PDB entry 4L5L | X-ray diffraction, 2.20 A resolution | chains A and B

[Chain A (and B)]
Protein: Putative glutathione transferase
Organism: Clonorchis sinensis
Notes: chain B of this document is another copy of the same molecule, construct and numbering; everything in this record applies to it too
UniProtKB: Q25595 (Q25595_CLOSI); numbering as in UniProt (aligned over 1-218)
Chain sequence (218 residues; numbered 1 to 218; the number before each row is that of its first residue):
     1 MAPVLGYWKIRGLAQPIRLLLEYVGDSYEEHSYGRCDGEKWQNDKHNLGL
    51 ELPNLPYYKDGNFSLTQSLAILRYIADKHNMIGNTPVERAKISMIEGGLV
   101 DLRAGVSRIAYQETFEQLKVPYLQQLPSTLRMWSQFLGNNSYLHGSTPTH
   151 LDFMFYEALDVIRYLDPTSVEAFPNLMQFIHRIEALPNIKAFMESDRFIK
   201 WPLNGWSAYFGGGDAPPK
Unresolved in the structure: 218
Bound ions: Zn2+: D26, H79
Ligand contacts: glutathione (GSH): Y7, W8, L13, W41, K45, N54, L55, P56, Q67, S68

[How chain A and chain B interact]
Residue-residue contacts (52):
  E51(A) with K91(B), salt bridge; F136(B)
  L52(A) with I95(B), hydrophobic; M132(B), hydrophobic; W133(B), hydrophobic
  P53(A) with M132(B)
  F63(A) with V87(B), hydrophobic
  S64(A) with K91(B), hydrogen bond (backbone-side chain)
  L65(A) with A90(B); K91(B); M94(B), hydrophobic
  T66(A) with M94(B), hydrogen bond (backbone-side chain)
  Q67(A) with M94(B); G97(B); G98(B), hydrogen bond (side chain-backbone); D101(B)
  A70(A) with A90(B); S93(B); M94(B)
  R73(A) with R73(B); S93(B)
  Y74(A) with P86(B); A90(B), hydrophobic
  D77(A) with R89(B), salt bridge
  K78(A) with P86(B)
  P86(A) with Y74(B); D77(B); K78(B)
  V87(A) with F63(B), hydrophobic
  R89(A) with D77(B), salt bridge
  A90(A) with L65(B); A70(B); Y74(B), hydrophobic
  K91(A) with E51(B), salt bridge; F63(B); S64(B), hydrogen bond (side chain-backbone); L65(B)
  S93(A) with A70(B); R73(B)
  M94(A) with E51(B); L52(B), hydrophobic; T66(B), hydrogen bond (side chain-backbone); Q67(B); A70(B)
  I95(A) with L52(B), hydrophobic
  G97(A) with Q67(B), hydrogen bond (backbone-side chain)
  G98(A) with Q67(B), hydrogen bond (backbone-side chain)
  D101(A) with Q67(B)
  M132(A) with L52(B), hydrophobic; P53(B)
  W133(A) with L52(B), hydrophobic
  F136(A) with E51(B)
Also at the interface, not in a pair above, chain A (28 interface residues in all): N54
Also at the interface, not in a pair above, chain B (28 interface residues in all): N54

[Summary]
The chain A/chain B interface involves 28 residues from each chain, with 7 hydrogen bonds and 4 salt bridges.
Polar contacts include E51(A)-K91(B), D77(A)-R89(B) and S64(A)-K91(B). Chain A binds glutathione. D26(A) and
H79(A) form the Zn2+ site.
Chain A and chain B are both Putative glutathione transferase (Clonorchis sinensis); the structure, Crystal
structure of 26 kDa GST of Clonorchis sinensis in P212121 symmetry, was determined by X-ray diffraction,
deposited together with 4L5O.
